8AP9 - chains G and H of the 13 polymer chains in the assembly; structure by electron microscopy, 3.70 A resolution.

# Chain G
Protein: ATP synthase gamma subunit
Source organism: Trypanosoma brucei brucei
Notes: EC 3.6.3.14
UniProtKB: A0A161CM65 (A0A161CM65_TRYBB); numbering as in UniProt (aligned over 1-305)
Sequence (305 residues; row label = number of the first residue in the row):
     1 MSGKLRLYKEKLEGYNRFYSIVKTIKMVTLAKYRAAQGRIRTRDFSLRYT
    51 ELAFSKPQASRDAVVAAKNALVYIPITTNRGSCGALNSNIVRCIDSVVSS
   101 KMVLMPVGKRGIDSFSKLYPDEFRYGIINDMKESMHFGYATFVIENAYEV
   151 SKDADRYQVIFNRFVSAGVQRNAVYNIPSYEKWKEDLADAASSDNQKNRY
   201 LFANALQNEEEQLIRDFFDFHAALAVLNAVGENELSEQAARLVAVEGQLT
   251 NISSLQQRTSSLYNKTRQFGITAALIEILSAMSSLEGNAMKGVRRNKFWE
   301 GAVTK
Not modelled in the structure: 1, 281-305
Ligand contacts: UTP (uridine 5'-triphosphate): Asn208, Glu209, Glu210

# Chain H
Protein: ATP synthase, epsilon chain, putative
Source organism: Trypanosoma brucei brucei
Notes: EC 3.6.3.-
UniProtKB: Q586H1 (Q586H1_TRYB2); residues 1-182 here = UniProt positions 1-182
Sequence (182 residues; row label = number of the first residue in the row):
     1 MFRTFGRRLVSCTLPLLQSAPHDLPEGFEFMEHKVVNKDIHAPHENLETL
    51 RLTLTRQDEFLLREEPVKCVTVTGTNGEYGIYPGHAYKIVQLNPSPLTVE
   101 YTDGTTKKYFVSGGFAHINNEGSCDVNTVECTLLDDLDLAIAEKELAAQQ
   151 AALGSAKDDKAKSVVEIRISVIEAVIAALKHH
Not modelled in the structure: 1-21
Ligand contacts: UTP (uridine 5'-triphosphate): Asn76, Tyr79, Lys88
Reported in the primary citation:
  - binding site for UTP: Asn76, Tyr79

# Interface between chain G and chain H
Residue-residue contacts - 72 pairs, chain G then chain H:
  Arg39(G) - Asp58(H)  salt bridge
  Arg41(G) - Phe60(H)
  Thr42(G) - Asp58(H)
  Thr42(G) - Glu59(H)
  Thr42(G) - Phe60(H)
  Asp44(G) - Met31(H)
  Asp44(G) - His33(H)
  Phe45(G) - His33(H)
  Phe45(G) - Phe60(H)  hydrophobic
  Phe45(G) - Arg63(H)
  Ser46(G) - Thr55(H)
  Ser46(G) - Asp58(H)
  Ser46(G) - Asn127(H)  hydrogen bond (backbone-side chain)
  Leu47(G) - Met31(H)
  Arg48(G) - His33(H)
  Arg48(G) - Lys34(H)  hydrogen bond (side chain-backbone)
  Arg48(G) - Val35(H)
  Arg48(G) - Thr53(H)  hydrogen bond
  Arg48(G) - Asp125(H)  salt bridge
  Tyr49(G) - Val35(H)
  Tyr49(G) - Tyr87(H)
  Tyr49(G) - His117(H)
  Tyr49(G) - Asn119(H)
  Tyr49(G) - Ser123(H)
  Tyr49(G) - Asp125(H)
  Thr50(G) - Phe28(H)
  Glu51(G) - Phe28(H)
  Glu51(G) - Met31(H)
  Glu51(G) - Lys34(H)
  Phe54(G) - Glu26(H)
  Ser55(G) - Glu26(H)
  Ser55(G) - Phe28(H)
  Lys56(G) - Glu26(H)
  Ser60(G) - Asp23(H)  hydrogen bond
  Cys93(G) - Leu24(H)  hydrophobic
  His136(G) - Gln57(H)
  Phe137(G) - Gln57(H)  hydrogen bond (backbone-side chain)
  Phe137(G) - Val129(H)  hydrophobic
  Arg163(G) - Phe30(H)
  Arg171(G) - Phe30(H)
  Asn172(G) - Leu24(H)
  Asn172(G) - Pro25(H)
  Ala173(G) - Gly27(H)
  Ala173(G) - Phe30(H)  hydrophobic
  Val174(G) - Leu24(H)  hydrophobic
  Val174(G) - Pro25(H)  hydrogen bond (backbone-backbone)
  Val174(G) - Glu26(H)
  Val174(G) - Gly27(H)  hydrogen bond (backbone-backbone)
  Tyr175(G) - Gly27(H)
  Tyr175(G) - Phe28(H)  hydrophobic
  Asn198(G) - Asn37(H)  hydrogen bond (backbone-side chain)
  Tyr200(G) - Ile40(H)  hydrophobic
  Leu201(G) - Lys38(H)
  Leu201(G) - Ile40(H)  hydrophobic
  Leu201(G) - Tyr87(H)  hydrophobic
  Leu201(G) - Asn120(H)
  Phe202(G) - Tyr87(H)
  Ala205(G) - Tyr87(H)  hydrophobic
  Glu209(G) - Lys88(H)  salt bridge
  Glu209(G) - Ile89(H)
  Leu213(G) - Gln91(H)
  Leu213(G) - Phe115(H)
  Asp216(G) - Gln91(H)  hydrogen bond
  Asp216(G) - Phe115(H)
  Phe217(G) - Phe115(H)
  Phe217(G) - His117(H)
  Phe220(G) - Gly114(H)
  Phe220(G) - Asn127(H)
  Phe220(G) - Val129(H)  hydrophobic
  His221(G) - His117(H)  hydrogen bond
  Leu227(G) - Gln57(H)
  Asn228(G) - Asp58(H)  hydrogen bond
Also at the interface, not in a pair above, chain G (47 interface residues in all): Arg43, Leu52, Ser96, Met135, Phe161, Val165, Asn176, Lys197, Leu206, Leu224
Also at the interface, not in a pair above, chain H (37 interface residues in all): His22, Asp39, Glu64

# Overview
47 residues of chain G and 37 residues of chain H are in contact; the contacts include 11 hydrogen bonds and 3
salt bridges. Polar pairs include Arg39(G)-Asp58(H), Arg48(G)-Asp125(H) and Glu209(G)-Lys88(H). UTP is bound
between chain G and chain H. The paper reports a binding site for UTP at Asn76(H) and Tyr79(H).
Here chain G is ATP synthase gamma subunit and chain H is ATP synthase, epsilon chain, putative, both from
Trypanosoma brucei brucei. Entry 8AP9 (rotor of the Trypanosoma brucei mitochondrial ATP synthase dimer) was
determined by electron microscopy together with 8AP6, 8AP7, 8AP8, 8APA, 8APB, 8APC and 7 further entries from
the same study.
